Entry 7O2Z (X-ray diffraction, 2.55 A resolution); this record covers chains L and P of the 3 polymer chains in the assembly.

Chain L:
Name: anti-PAS Fab 2.2 chimeric light chain
Organism: Mus musculus
Notes: antibody fragment or engineered binder
Sequence (219 residues; numbered 1 to 219; the number before each row is that of its first residue):
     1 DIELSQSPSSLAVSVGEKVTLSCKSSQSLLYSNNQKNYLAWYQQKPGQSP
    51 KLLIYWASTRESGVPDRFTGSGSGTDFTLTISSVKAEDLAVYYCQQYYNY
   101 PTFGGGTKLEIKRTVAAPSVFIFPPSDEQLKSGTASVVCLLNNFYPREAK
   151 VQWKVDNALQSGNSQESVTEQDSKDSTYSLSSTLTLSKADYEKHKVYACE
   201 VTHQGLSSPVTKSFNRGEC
Disulfides: Cys23-Cys94, Cys139-Cys199

Chain P:
Name: P/A#1 epitope peptide
Sequence (9 residues; each row starts with the number of its first residue):
     1 XAPAPAAPA
Modified / non-standard residues: ACE (acetyl group) at position 1

Interface between chain L and chain P:
Residue-residue contacts (14):
  Tyr31(L) - Ala2(P)  hydrophobic
  Tyr31(L) - Pro3(P)
  Tyr38(L) - Pro3(P)
  Tyr97(L) - Pro5(P)
  Tyr98(L) - ACE_1(P)  hydrogen bond (side chain-backbone)
  Tyr98(L) - Ala2(P)
  Tyr98(L) - Pro3(P)
  Tyr98(L) - Ala4(P)  hydrogen bond (backbone-backbone)
  Tyr98(L) - Pro5(P)
  Asn99(L) - Ala4(P)
  Tyr100(L) - Ala4(P)
  Tyr100(L) - Pro5(P)
  Tyr100(L) - Ala6(P)
  Pro101(L) - Ala6(P)

In short:
7 residues of chain L face 6 of chain P across their interface, with 2 hydrogen bonds. Among the polar pairs
are Tyr98(L)-ACE_1(P) and Tyr98(L)-Ala4(P).
Chain L is anti-PAS Fab 2.2 chimeric light chain (Mus musculus) and chain P is P/A#1 epitope peptide; the
structure, Crystal structure of the anti-PAS Fab 2.2 in complex with its epitope peptide, was determined by
X-ray diffraction, deposited together with 7O30 and 7O33.
